PDB entry 2B4R | X-ray diffraction, 2.25 A resolution | chains P and R of the 4 polymer chains in the assembly

[Chain P (and R)]
Name: glyceraldehyde-3-phosphate dehydrogenase
Source organism: Plasmodium falciparum
Notes: EC 1.2.1.12; chain R of this document is another copy of the same molecule, construct and numbering; everything in this record applies to it too
UniProt: Q8T6B1 (Q8T6B1_PLAFA); numbering as in UniProt (aligned over 1-337)
Sequence (345 residues; row label = number of the first residue in the row; numbers below 1 keep their minus sign (Met-7 is residue -7)):
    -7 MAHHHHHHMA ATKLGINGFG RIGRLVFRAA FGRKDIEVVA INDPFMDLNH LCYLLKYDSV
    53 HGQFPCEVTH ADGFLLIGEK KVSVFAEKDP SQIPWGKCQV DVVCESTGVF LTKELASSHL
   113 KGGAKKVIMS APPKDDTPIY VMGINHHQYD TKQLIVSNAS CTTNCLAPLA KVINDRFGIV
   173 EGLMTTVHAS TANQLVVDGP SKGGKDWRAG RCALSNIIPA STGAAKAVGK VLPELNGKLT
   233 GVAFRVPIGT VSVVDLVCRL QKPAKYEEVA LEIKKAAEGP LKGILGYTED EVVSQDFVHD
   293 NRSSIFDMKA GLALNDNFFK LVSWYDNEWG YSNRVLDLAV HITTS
Not modelled in the structure: -7 to 2, 337
Differences from the reference sequence: cloning artifact (-7 to -6); expression tag (-5 to 0); engineered mutation Ala3 (Val in Q8T6B1), Thr336 (Asn in Q8T6B1), Ser337 (Asn in Q8T6B1)
Small-molecule neighbours:
  - 4-(2-aminoethyl)benzenesulfonyl fluoride (AES): Thr99, Thr183, Ala184, Asn185, Arg237
  - NAD (nicotinamide-adenine-dinucleotide): Asn9, Gly10, Phe11, Gly12, Arg13, Ile14, Asn34, Asp35, Pro36, Phe37, Met38, Glu79, Lys80, Ser98, Thr99, Gly100, Phe102, Leu103, Ser122, Ala123, Cys153, His180, Thr183, Ala184, Asn319, Glu320, Tyr323

[Interface between chain P and chain R]
Residue-residue contacts (13):
  Tyr45(P) - Glu283(R)  hydrogen bond (side chain-backbone)
  Lys48(P) - Asp282(R)  salt bridge
  Tyr49(P) - Asp282(R)  hydrogen bond
  Tyr49(P) - Val284(R)
  Tyr49(P) - Asp288(R)
  Ser51(P) - Gln287(R)  hydrogen bond (backbone-side chain)
  Gln55(P) - Asp288(R)  hydrogen bond (side chain-backbone)
  Asp282(P) - Lys48(R)  salt bridge
  Asp282(P) - Tyr49(R)  hydrogen bond
  Glu283(P) - Tyr45(R)  hydrogen bond (backbone-side chain)
  Gln287(P) - Ser51(R)  hydrogen bond (side chain-backbone)
  Asp288(P) - Tyr49(R)
  Asp288(P) - Gln55(R)  hydrogen bond (backbone-side chain)
Interface residues without a listed pair, chain P (13 interface residues in all): Asp50, Thr280, Val284, Val285
Interface residues without a listed pair, chain R (13 interface residues in all): Asp50, Thr280, Val285

[Summary]
Chain P and chain R each contribute 13 residues to their interface, with 8 hydrogen bonds and 2 salt bridges.
Among the polar pairs are Lys48(P)-Asp282(R), Tyr45(P)-Glu283(R) and Tyr49(P)-Asp282(R). Ligands of chain P:
NAD and 4-(2-aminoethyl)benzenesulfonyl fluoride.
Both chains are glyceraldehyde-3-phosphate dehydrogenase (Plasmodium falciparum). Entry 2B4R (Crystal
structure of glyceraldehyde-3-phosphate dehydrogenase from Plasmodium falciparum at 2.25 Angstrom Resolution
reveals intriguing extra electron ...) was determined by X-ray diffraction, deposited together with 2B4T.
